Entry 4JTC (X-ray diffraction, 2.56 A resolution); this record covers chains A and B.

Chain A:
Molecule: Voltage-gated potassium channel subunit beta-2
From: Rattus norvegicus
Reference sequence: P62483 (KCAB2_RAT); numbering as in UniProt (aligned over 36-367)
Sequence (333 residues; numbered 35 to 367; the number before each row is that of its first residue):
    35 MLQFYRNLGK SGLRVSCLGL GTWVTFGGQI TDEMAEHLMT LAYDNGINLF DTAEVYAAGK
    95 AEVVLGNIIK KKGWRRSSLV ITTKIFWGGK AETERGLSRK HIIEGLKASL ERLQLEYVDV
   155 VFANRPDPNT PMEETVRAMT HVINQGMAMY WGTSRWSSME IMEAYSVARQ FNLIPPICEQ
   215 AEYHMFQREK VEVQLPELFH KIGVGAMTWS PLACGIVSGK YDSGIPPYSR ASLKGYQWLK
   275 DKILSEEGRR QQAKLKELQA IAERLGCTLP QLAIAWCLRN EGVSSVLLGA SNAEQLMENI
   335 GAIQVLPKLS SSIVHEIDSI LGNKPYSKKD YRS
Not modelled in the structure: 35, 362-367
Construct notes: expression tag (35)
Ligand contacts: NADP (NAP; NADP nicotinamide-adenine-dinucleotide phosphate): Gly55, Thr56, Trp57, Thr59, Gln63, Asp85, Tyr90, Lys118, Asn158, Ser188, Arg189, Gln214, Trp243, Ser244, Pro245, Leu246, Ala247, Cys248, Gly249, Ser252, Lys254, Tyr255, Tyr262, Ser263, Arg264, Pro304, Leu321, Leu322, Gly323, Ala324, Ser325, Gln329, Glu332, Asn333
Swiss-Prot annotation at these positions:
  - active site: Tyr90 (Proton donor/acceptor)
  - binding site (NADP(+)): Thr56, Trp57, Gln63, Asp85, Asn158, Ser188, Arg189, Gln214, Trp243, Ser244, Pro245, Leu246, Ala247, Cys248, Lys254, Tyr262, Arg264, Gly323, Ser325, Gln329 and 2 more in UniProt
  - modified residue: Ser112 (Phosphoserine), Lys124 (N6-acetyllysine)

Chain B:
Molecule: Potassium voltage-gated channel subfamily A member 2, Potassium voltage-gated channel subfamily B member 1
From: Rattus norvegicus
Reference sequence: chimeric construct of P63142, P15387: residues 1-266 from P63142 (KCNA2_RAT) positions 1-266 (same numbers); residues 267-299 from P15387 positions 274-306 (UniProt number = residue number + 7); residues 300-495 from P63142 (KCNA2_RAT) positions 304-499 (UniProt number = residue number + 4)
Sequence (514 residues; row label = number of the first residue in the row; numbers below 1 keep their minus sign (Met-18 is residue -18)):
   -18 MAHHHHHHHH HHGLVPRGSM TVATGDPVDE AAALPGHPQD TYDPEADHES SERVVINISG
    42 LRFETQLKTL AQFPETLLGD PKKRMRYFDP LRNEYFFDRN RPSFDAILYY YQSGGRLRRP
   102 VNVPLDIFSE EIRFYELGEE AMEMFREDEG YIKEEERPLP ENEFQRQVWL LFEYPESSGP
   162 ARIIAIVSVM VILISIVSFC LETLPIFRDE NEDMHGGGVT FHTYSQSTIG YQQSTSFTDP
   222 FFIVETLCII WFSFEFLVRF FACPSKAGFF TNIMNIIDIV AIIPYYVTIF LTESNKSVLQ
   282 FQNVRRVVQI FRIMRILRIF KLSRHSKGLQ ILGQTLKASM RELGLLIFFL FIGVILFSSA
   342 VYFAEADERD SQFPSIPDAF WWAVVSMTTV GYGDMVPTTI GGKIVGSLCA IAGVLTIALP
   402 VPVIVSNFNY FYHRETEGEE QAQYLQVTSS PKIPSSPDLK KSRSASTISK SDYMEIQEGV
   462 NNSNEDFREE NLKTANSTLA NTNYVNITKM LTDV
Not modelled in the structure: -18 to 31, 418-495
Construct notes: expression tag (-18 to 0); engineered mutation Ser31 (Cys in P63142), Ser32 (Cys in P63142), Gln207 (Asn in P63142), Ser431 (Cys435 in P63142), Ser478 (Cys482 in P63142)
Ion coordination: Cs+ near Gly372 (its only coordinating residue here)
Ligand contacts:
  - phosphatidylglycerol (PGW; (1R)-2-{[(S)-{[(2S)-2,3-dihydroxypropyl]oxy}(hydroxy)phosphoryl]oxy}-1-[(hexadecanoyloxy)methyl]ethyl (9Z)-octadec-9-enoate), molecule 1: Val170, Leu174, Leu303, His306, Ser307, Lys308, Gly309, Arg322, Gly325, Leu326, Ile328, Phe329
  - phosphatidylglycerol (PGW), molecule 2: Ile175, Leu182, Pro221, Phe222, Val225
  - phosphatidylglycerol (PGW), molecule 3: Val178, Leu182, Leu185, Pro358, Phe361, Ile381
  - phosphatidylglycerol (PGW), molecule 4: Leu182, Ile187, Phe188
  - phosphatidylglycerol (PGW), molecule 5: Ser215, Thr216, Phe218, Phe223, Ile231, Tyr266, Ile270
  - phosphatidylglycerol (PGW), molecule 6: Ile254, Met255, Phe301, Ser304, Lys308, Leu310, Gln311, Gly314, Gln315, Lys318, Arg415, Glu416
  - phosphatidylglycerol (PGW), molecule 7: Ile257, Ile264, Phe292, Met295
  - phosphatidylglycerol (PGW), molecule 8: Ile291, Ile294, Leu298
  - phosphatidylglycerol (PGW), molecule 9: Ile294, Ala341, Ala345
  - phosphatidylglycerol (PGW), molecule 10: Leu313, Leu317, Leu324, Ile328, Ala393, Leu396, Thr397
  - phosphatidylglycerol (PGW), molecule 11: Leu313, Phe330, Ile333, Gly334, Leu337, Phe338
  - phosphatidylglycerol (PGW), molecule 12: Ile328, Pro358, Asp359, Phe361, Trp362, Val365, Ile381, Lys384, Ile385, Ser388, Ile392
  - phosphatidylglycerol (PGW), molecule 13: Ile381, Gly382, Ile385

Chain A / chain B interface:
Contacting residue pairs (13):
  Met196(A) - Asn74(B)
  Tyr199(A) - Phe69(B)
  Tyr199(A) - Pro71(B)  hydrogen bond (side chain-backbone)
  Tyr199(A) - Asn74(B)
  Ser200(A) - Asn74(B)
  Arg203(A) - Pro71(B)  hydrogen bond (side chain-backbone)
  Arg203(A) - Leu72(B)  hydrogen bond (side chain-backbone)
  Glu231(A) - Pro62(B)
  Glu231(A) - Met66(B)
  Lys235(A) - Met66(B)
  Lys235(A) - Phe69(B)
  Lys235(A) - Pro71(B)
  Lys235(A) - Tyr76(B)  hydrogen bond
Also at the interface, not in a pair above, chain A (8 interface residues in all): His234, Ile236
Also at the interface, not in a pair above, chain B (9 interface residues in all): Glu33, Asp70

In short:
Chain A and chain B form an interface of 8 and 9 residues respectively; the contacts include 4 hydrogen bonds.
Polar contacts include Tyr199(A)-Pro71(B), Arg203(A)-Pro71(B) and Arg203(A)-Leu72(B). Bound to chain A: NADP.
Ligands of chain B: 13 copies of phosphatidylglycerol.
Chain A is Voltage-gated potassium channel subunit beta-2 and chain B is Potassium voltage-gated channel
subfamily A member 2, Potassium voltage-gated channel subfamily B member 1, both from Rattus norvegicus; the
structure, Crystal structure of Kv1.2-2.1 paddle chimera channel in complex with Charybdotoxin in Cs+, was
determined by X-ray diffraction together with 4JTA and 4JTD from the same study.
